PDB entry 8P6P | electron microscopy, 3.20 A resolution | chains 5 and C of the 26 polymer chains in the assembly

[Chain 5]
Molecule: 16S ribosomal RNA
Source organism: Mycoplasmoides pneumoniae M129
Sequence (1520 nucleotides; numbered 1 to 1520; the number before each row is that of its first residue):
     1 UUUUUCUGAGAGUUUGAUCCUGGCUCAGGAUUAACGCUGGCGGCAUGCCU
    51 AAUACAUGCAAGUCGAUCGAAAGUAGUAAUACUUUAGAGGCGAACGGGUG
   101 AGUAACACGUAUCCAAUCUACCUUAUAAUGGGGGAUAACUAGUUGAAAGA
   151 CUAGCUAAUACCGCAUAAGAACUUUGGUUCGCAUGAAUCAAAGUUGAAAG
   201 GACCUGCAAGGGUUCGUUAUUUGAUGAGGGUGCGCCAUAUCAGCUAGUUG
   251 GUGGGGUAACGGCCUACCAAGGCAAUGACGUGUAGCUAUGCUGAGAAGUA
   301 GAAUAGCCACAAUGGGACUGAGACACGGCCCAUACUCCUACGGGAGGCAG
   351 CAGUAGGGAAUUUUUCACAAUGAGCGAAAGCUUGAUGGAGCAAUGCCGCG
   401 UGAACGAUGAAGGUCUUUAAGAUUGUAAAGUUCUUUUAUUUGGGAAGAAU
   451 GACUUUAGCAGGUAAUGGCUAGAGUUUGACUGUACCAUUUUGAAUAAGUG
   501 ACGACUAACUAUGUGCCAGCAGUCXCGGUAAUACAUAGGUCGCAAGCGUU
   551 AUCCGGAUUUAUUGGGCGUAAAGCAAGCGCAGGCGGAUUGAAAAGUCUGG
   601 UGUUAAAGGCAGCUGCUUAACAGUUGUAUGCAUUGGAAACUAUUAAUCUA
   651 GAGUGUGGUAGGGAGUUUUGGAAUUUCAUGUGGAGCGGUGAAAUGCGUAG
   701 AUAUAUGAAGGAACACCAGUGGCGAAGGCGAAAACUUAGGCCAUUACUGA
   751 CGCUUAGGCUUGAAAGUGUGGGGAGCAAAUAGGAUUAGAUACCCUAGUAG
   801 UCCACACCGUAAACGAUAGAUACUAGCUGUCGGGGCGAUCCCCUCGGUAG
   851 UGAAGUUAACACAUUAAGUAUCUCGCCUGGGUAGUACAUUCGCAAGAAUG
   901 AAACUCAAACGGAAUUGACGGGGACCCGCACAAGUGGUGGAGCAUGUUGC
   951 UUAAUUCGACGGUACACGAAAAACCUUACCUAGACUUGACAUCCUUGGCA
  1001 AAAUUAUGGAAACAUAAUGGAGGUUAACCGAGUGACAGGUGGUGCAUGGU
  1051 UGUCGUCAGCUCGUGUCGUGAGAUGUUGGGUUAAGUCCCGCAACGAGCGC
  1101 AACCCUUAUCGUUAGUUACAUUGUCUAGCGAGACUGCUAAUGCAAAUUGG
  1151 AGGAAGGAAGGGAUGACGUCAAAUCAUCAUGCCCCUUAUGUCUAGGGCUG
  1201 CAAACGUGCUACAAUGGCCAAUACAAACAGUCGCCAGCUUGUAAAAGUGA
  1251 GCAAAUCUGUAAAGUUGGUCUCAGUUCGGAUUGAGGGCUGCAAUUCGUCC
  1301 UCAUGAAGUCGGAAUCACUAGUAAUCGCGAAUCAGCUAUGUCGCGGUGAA
  1351 UACGUUCUCGGGUCUUGUACACACXGXCCGUCAAACUAUGAAAGCUGGUA
  1401 AUAUUUAAAAACGUGUUGCUAACCAUUAGGAAGCGCAUGUCAAGGAUAGC
  1451 ACCGGUGAUUGGAGUUAAGUCGUAACAAGGUACCCCUACGAGAACGUGGG
  1501 GGUGGAUCACCUCCUUUCUA
Not modelled in the structure: 1-4, 1512-1520
Sequence notes: conflict A1003 (G119315 in 26117688)
Modified residues: G7M (N7-methyl-guanosine-5'-monophosphate) at position 525, 5MC (5-methylcytidine-5'-monophosphate) at position 1375, B8T (4-methyl, cytidine-5'-monophosphate) at position 1377, MA6 (6N-dimethyladenosine-5'-monophoshate) at position 1493, MA6 (6N-dimethyladenosine-5'-monophoshate) at position 1494
Metal / ion sites: Mg2+ site 1 near G22 (its only coordinating residue here); Mg2+ site 2: C49, G100; Mg2+ site 3 near A54 (its only coordinating residue here); Mg2+ site 4 near U85 (its only coordinating residue here); Mg2+ site 5 near G92 (its only coordinating residue here); Mg2+ site 6 near A94 (its only coordinating residue here); Mg2+ site 7 near C95 (its only coordinating residue here); Mg2+ site 8 near G98 (its only coordinating residue here); Mg2+ site 9: A101, G102, G285; Mg2+ site 10: A160, C161; Mg2+ site 11 near G251 (its only coordinating residue here); Mg2+ site 12 near U252 (its only coordinating residue here); 41 more Mg2+ sites not listed
Ligand contacts:
  - pentane-1,5-diamine (N2P): C574, A576, G577, A756, G757, G758, C759
  - 1,4-diaminobutane (PUT), molecule 1: G768, U769, G770, G771, G772, G800
  - 1,4-diaminobutane (PUT), molecule 2: G936, G937, U938, G939, G1311
  - spermidine (SPD), molecule 1: G962, C965, A966, C967, G1206, U1207, G1340, U1341
  - spermidine (SPD), molecule 2: A1323, A1324, U1325, C1326, C1344, G1345

[Chain C]
Molecule: 30S ribosomal protein S4
Source organism: Mycoplasmoides pneumoniae M129
UniProtKB: P46775 (RS4_MYCPN); residue numbers follow UniProt; this construct covers 1-205
Amino-acid sequence (205 residues; each row starts with the number of its first residue):
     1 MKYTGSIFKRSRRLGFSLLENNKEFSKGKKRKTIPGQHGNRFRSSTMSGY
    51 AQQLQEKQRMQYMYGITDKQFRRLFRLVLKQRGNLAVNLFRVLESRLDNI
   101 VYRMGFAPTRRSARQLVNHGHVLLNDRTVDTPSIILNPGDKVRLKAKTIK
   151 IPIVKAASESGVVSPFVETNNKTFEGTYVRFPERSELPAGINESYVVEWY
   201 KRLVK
Not modelled in the structure: 1

[How chain 5 and chain C interact]
Pairs across the interface (99):
  A9(5) - Gln53(C)  base contact
  A9(5) - Glu198(C)  hydrogen bond to the base
  A9(5) - Arg202(C)  hydrogen bond to the sugar
  G28(5) - Leu203(C)  phosphate contact
  G29(5) - Arg72(C)  salt bridge to the phosphate
  G29(5) - Leu203(C)  phosphate contact
  A294(5) - Lys205(C)  salt bridge to the phosphate
  C397(5) - Lys69(C)  phosphate contact
  C397(5) - Arg73(C)  hydrogen bond to the phosphate
  G398(5) - Gln70(C)  phosphate contact
  G398(5) - Arg73(C)  salt bridge to the phosphate
  G398(5) - Thr131(C)  phosphate contact
  G398(5) - Ser133(C)  phosphate contact
  C399(5) - Gln70(C)  hydrogen bond to the phosphate
  C399(5) - Asn118(C)  hydrogen bond to the sugar
  C399(5) - Thr131(C)  sugar contact
  C399(5) - Pro132(C)  sugar contact
  C399(5) - Ser133(C)  hydrogen bond to the phosphate
  G400(5) - Arg114(C)  salt bridge to the phosphate
  G400(5) - Asn118(C)  hydrogen bond to the phosphate
  G400(5) - Pro132(C)  phosphate contact
  U401(5) - Lys2(C)  base contact
  G402(5) - Gln115(C)  sugar contact
  A403(5) - Thr109(C)  phosphate contact
  A403(5) - Arg111(C)  salt bridge to the phosphate
  A403(5) - Ser112(C)  sugar contact
  A403(5) - Gln115(C)  sugar contact
  A404(5) - Pro108(C)  sugar contact
  A404(5) - Thr109(C)  hydrogen bond to the phosphate
  A404(5) - Arg111(C)  salt bridge to the phosphate
  G406(5) - Lys27(C)  salt bridge to the phosphate
  A407(5) - Lys27(C)  phosphate contact
  U408(5) - Lys27(C)  phosphate contact
  U408(5) - Gly28(C)  base contact
  U408(5) - Lys29(C)  hydrogen bond to the base
  G409(5) - Gly28(C)  base contact
  G409(5) - Lys29(C)  base contact
  A422(5) - Lys29(C)  sugar contact
  U423(5) - Lys29(C)  salt bridge to the phosphate
  U423(5) - Arg31(C)  salt bridge to the phosphate
  U423(5) - Gly36(C)  sugar contact
  U424(5) - Arg12(C)  salt bridge to the phosphate
  U424(5) - Arg31(C)  salt bridge to the phosphate
  G425(5) - Ser6(C)  hydrogen bond to the phosphate
  G425(5) - Lys9(C)  phosphate contact
  G425(5) - Arg31(C)  sugar contact
  U426(5) - Phe8(C)  phosphate contact
  U426(5) - Arg12(C)  salt bridge to the phosphate
  A427(5) - Gly5(C)  phosphate contact
  A427(5) - Phe8(C)  hydrogen bond to the phosphate
  A427(5) - Lys23(C)  salt bridge to the phosphate
  C433(5) - Ile151(C)  sugar contact
  C433(5) - Pro152(C)  sugar contact
  C433(5) - Ile153(C)  sugar contact
  U434(5) - Gln115(C)  hydrogen bond to the base
  U434(5) - His119(C)  hydrogen bond to the sugar
  U434(5) - His121(C)  sugar contact
  U434(5) - Ile151(C)  sugar contact
  U435(5) - His119(C)  hydrogen bond to the sugar
  U436(5) - Asn118(C)  sugar contact
  U436(5) - His119(C)  base contact
  U436(5) - Asp130(C)  sugar contact
  U488(5) - Lys147(C)  hydrogen bond to the sugar
  A493(5) - Gln115(C)  base contact
  A493(5) - His119(C)  base contact
  A497(5) - Lys2(C)  base contact
  A507(5) - Tyr50(C)  base contact
  A507(5) - Ala51(C)  sugar contact
  A507(5) - Leu54(C)  base contact
  C509(5) - His38(C)  hydrogen bond to the base
  C509(5) - Arg41(C)  salt bridge to the phosphate
  U510(5) - His38(C)  hydrogen bond to the sugar
  U510(5) - Arg41(C)  salt bridge to the phosphate
  G538(5) - Gln37(C)  base contact
  G539(5) - Gly36(C)  sugar contact
  G539(5) - Gln37(C)  hydrogen bond to the sugar
  U540(5) - Lys9(C)  salt bridge to the phosphate
  U540(5) - Gly36(C)  sugar contact
  C541(5) - Lys9(C)  salt bridge to the phosphate
  C541(5) - Arg10(C)  salt bridge to the phosphate
  C541(5) - Arg13(C)  phosphate contact
  G542(5) - Leu54(C)  phosphate contact
  G542(5) - Gln58(C)  hydrogen bond to the phosphate
  C543(5) - Lys57(C)  salt bridge to the phosphate
  C543(5) - Gln58(C)  phosphate contact
  C543(5) - Tyr62(C)  phosphate contact
  C543(5) - Asp68(C)  phosphate contact
  A544(5) - Lys2(C)  hydrogen bond to the base
  A544(5) - Thr67(C)  phosphate contact
  A544(5) - Asp68(C)  phosphate contact
  A545(5) - Lys2(C)  phosphate contact
  A611(5) - Lys80(C)  phosphate contact
  U617(5) - Thr128(C)  sugar contact
  U617(5) - Val129(C)  base contact
  U617(5) - Asp130(C)  hydrogen bond to the base
  U617(5) - Thr131(C)  hydrogen bond to the base
  U618(5) - Ile134(C)  sugar contact
  U618(5) - Ile135(C)  sugar contact
  A619(5) - Arg73(C)  hydrogen bond to the sugar
Other interface residues (no listed pair), chain 5 (50 interface residues in all): A27, C396, C405, U506, A508, G612
Other interface residues (no listed pair), chain C (65 interface residues in all): Thr4, Ile7, Asn22, Ser26, Lys30, Pro35, Ser48, Gln61, Gln81

[In short]
50 residues of chain 5 and 65 residues of chain C are in contact; the contacts include 23 hydrogen bonds and
19 salt bridges. Polar contacts include A9(5)-Glu198(C), U408(5)-Lys29(C) and U434(5)-Gln115(C). Chain 5 binds
spermidine, 1,4-diaminobutane and pentane-1,5-diamine.
Here chain 5 is 16S ribosomal RNA and chain C is 30S ribosomal protein S4, both from Mycoplasmoides pneumoniae
M129. Entry 8P6P (Mycoplasma pneumoniae small ribosomal subunit in chloramphenicol-treated cells) was
determined by electron microscopy (same publication as 8P7X, 8P7Y, 8P8B, 8P8V and 8P8W).
